4GST - chains A and B; structure by X-ray diffraction, 1.90 A resolution.

[Chain A (and B)]
Molecule: Glutathione S-transferase
From: Rattus rattus
Notes: EC 2.5.1.18; chain B of this document is another copy of the same molecule, construct and numbering; everything in this record applies to it too
UniProt: P04905 (GSTM1_RAT); numbering as in UniProt (aligned over 1-217)
Amino-acid sequence (217 residues; row label = number of the first residue in the row):
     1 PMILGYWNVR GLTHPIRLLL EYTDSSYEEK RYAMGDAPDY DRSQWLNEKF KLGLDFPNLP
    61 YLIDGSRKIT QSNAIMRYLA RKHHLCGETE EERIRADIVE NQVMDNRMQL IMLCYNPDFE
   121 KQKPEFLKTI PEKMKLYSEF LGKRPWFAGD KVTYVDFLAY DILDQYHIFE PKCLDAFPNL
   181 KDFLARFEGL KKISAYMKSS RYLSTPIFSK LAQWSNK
Residues lining bound ligands: GTD (1-(S-glutathionyl)-2,4,6-trinitrocyclohexa-2,5-diene): Tyr-6, Trp-7, Val-9, Gly-11, Leu-12, Arg-42, Trp-45, Lys-49, Asn-58, Leu-59, Pro-60, Gln-71, Ser-72, Met-104, Arg-107, Met-108, Ile-111, Tyr-115, Phe-208, Ser-209

[Interface between chain A and chain B]
Residue-residue contacts (49; chain A residue first):
  Asp-55(A) / Leu-136(B)
  Asp-55(A) / Phe-140(B)
  Phe-56(A) / Ile-98(B)  hydrophobic
  Phe-56(A) / Gln-102(B)
  Phe-56(A) / Leu-136(B)  hydrophobic
  Phe-56(A) / Phe-140(B)  hydrophobic
  Pro-57(A) / Leu-136(B)
  Arg-67(A) / Glu-90(B)
  Thr-70(A) / Ile-98(B)
  Gln-71(A) / Asn-101(B)
  Gln-71(A) / Gln-102(B)  hydrogen bond
  Gln-71(A) / Asp-105(B)  hydrogen bond
  Asn-73(A) / Asn-101(B)  hydrogen bond
  Ala-74(A) / Asp-97(B)
  Arg-77(A) / Arg-77(B)
  Arg-77(A) / Asp-97(B)
  Tyr-78(A) / Glu-90(B)
  Tyr-78(A) / Ile-94(B)  hydrophobic
  Arg-81(A) / Glu-90(B)  salt bridge
  Arg-81(A) / Arg-93(B)
  Arg-81(A) / Ile-94(B)
  Arg-81(A) / Asp-97(B)  salt bridge
  Glu-90(A) / Arg-67(B)
  Glu-90(A) / Tyr-78(B)
  Glu-90(A) / Arg-81(B)  salt bridge
  Arg-93(A) / Arg-81(B)
  Ile-94(A) / Arg-67(B)
  Ile-94(A) / Tyr-78(B)  hydrophobic
  Ile-94(A) / Arg-81(B)
  Asp-97(A) / Ala-74(B)
  Asp-97(A) / Arg-77(B)
  Asp-97(A) / Arg-81(B)  salt bridge
  Ile-98(A) / Phe-56(B)  hydrophobic
  Ile-98(A) / Thr-70(B)
  Ile-98(A) / Gln-71(B)
  Ile-98(A) / Ala-74(B)
  Asn-101(A) / Gln-71(B)
  Asn-101(A) / Asn-73(B)  hydrogen bond
  Gln-102(A) / Phe-56(B)
  Gln-102(A) / Gln-71(B)  hydrogen bond
  Asp-105(A) / Asn-58(B)
  Asp-105(A) / Gln-71(B)  hydrogen bond
  Glu-132(A) / Phe-50(B)
  Leu-136(A) / Asp-55(B)
  Leu-136(A) / Phe-56(B)  hydrophobic
  Leu-136(A) / Pro-57(B)
  Tyr-137(A) / Phe-56(B)
  Phe-140(A) / Asp-55(B)
  Phe-140(A) / Phe-56(B)  hydrophobic
Other interface residues (no listed pair), chain A (26 interface residues in all): Asn-58, Lys-68, Ile-69
Other interface residues (no listed pair), chain B (25 interface residues in all): Ile-69, Tyr-137

[Summary]
The interface between chain A and chain B involves 26 residues on one side and 25 on the other, with 6
hydrogen bonds and 4 salt bridges. Polar pairs include Arg-81(A)/Glu-90(B), Arg-81(A)/Asp-97(B) and
Gln-71(A)/Gln-102(B). Bound to chain A: compound GTD.
Chain A and chain B are both Glutathione S-transferase (Rattus rattus); the structure, Reaction coordinate
motion in an snar reaction catalyzed by glutathione transferase, was determined by X-ray diffraction,
deposited together with 5GST.
